PDB entry 7EDB | X-ray diffraction, 2.39 A resolution | chains A and E of the 4 polymer chains in the assembly

== Chain A ==
Protein: EcoT38I restriction endonuclease
Source organism: Escherichia phage P2
UniProt: Q83VS8 (Q83VS8_BPP2); numbering as in UniProt (aligned over 1-351)
Sequence (351 residues; numbered 1 to 351; the number before each row is that of its first residue):
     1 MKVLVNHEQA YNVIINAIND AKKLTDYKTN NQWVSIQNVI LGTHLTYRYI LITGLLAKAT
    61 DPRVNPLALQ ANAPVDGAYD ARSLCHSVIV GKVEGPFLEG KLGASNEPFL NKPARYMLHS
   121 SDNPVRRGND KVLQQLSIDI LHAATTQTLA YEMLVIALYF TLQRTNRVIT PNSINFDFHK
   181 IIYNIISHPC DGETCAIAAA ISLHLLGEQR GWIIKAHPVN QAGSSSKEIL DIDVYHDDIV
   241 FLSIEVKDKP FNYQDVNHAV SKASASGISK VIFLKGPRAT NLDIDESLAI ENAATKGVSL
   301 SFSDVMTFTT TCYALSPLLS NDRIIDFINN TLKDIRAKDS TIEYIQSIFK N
Disordered / not traced: 351
Ion coordination: Ca2+ site 1 near Asp122 (its only coordinating residue here); Ca2+ site 2: Asp231, Glu245, Val246 (shared with 1 residue of chain F); Ca2+ site 3: Asp231 (shared with 2 residues of chain F)

== Chain E ==
Molecule: 13-nt DNA strand
Sequence (13 nucleotides; each row starts with the number of its first residue):
     1 GGCAGAGCTC ACG

== Chain A / chain E interface ==
Pairs across the interface (34; chain A residue first):
  Thr43(A) - DG7(E)  phosphate contact
  His44(A) - DA6(E)  sugar contact
  His44(A) - DG7(E)  salt bridge to the phosphate
  Leu45(A) - DG7(E)  hydrogen bond to the phosphate
  Leu45(A) - DC8(E)  phosphate contact
  Thr46(A) - DG7(E)  hydrogen bond to the phosphate
  Ser105(A) - DC8(E)  hydrogen bond to the phosphate
  Asn106(A) - DT9(E)  hydrogen bond to the phosphate
  Glu107(A) - DT9(E)  base contact
  Glu107(A) - DC10(E)  hydrogen bond to the base
  Leu110(A) - DC8(E)  hydrogen bond to the base
  Leu110(A) - DT9(E)  base contact
  Leu110(A) - DC10(E)  base contact
  Asn111(A) - DG7(E)  sugar contact
  Asn111(A) - DC8(E)  hydrogen bond to the phosphate
  Lys112(A) - DA6(E)  phosphate contact
  Lys112(A) - DG7(E)  hydrogen bond to the base
  Pro113(A) - DA6(E)  phosphate contact
  Arg115(A) - DC8(E)  base contact
  Pro124(A) - DG5(E)  phosphate contact
  Val125(A) - DA6(E)  phosphate contact
  Arg126(A) - DG5(E)  hydrogen bond to the base
  Arg126(A) - DA6(E)  hydrogen bond to the phosphate
  Asp130(A) - DA6(E)  sugar contact
  Asn220(A) - DA6(E)  base contact
  Asn220(A) - DG7(E)  hydrogen bond to the base
  Asn220(A) - DC8(E)  sugar contact
  Gln221(A) - DT9(E)  sugar contact
  Ser225(A) - DT9(E)  hydrogen bond to the phosphate
  Ser225(A) - DC10(E)  phosphate contact
  Ser226(A) - DC10(E)  hydrogen bond to the phosphate
  Lys227(A) - DC10(E)  salt bridge to the phosphate
  Arg336(A) - DC8(E)  salt bridge to the phosphate
  Arg336(A) - DT9(E)  salt bridge to the phosphate
Other interface residues (no listed pair), chain A (24 interface residues in all): Arg82, Arg127
Other interface residues (no listed pair), chain E (8 interface residues in all): DG2, DA11

== Overview ==
Chain A and chain E form an interface of 24 and 8 residues respectively; the contacts include 13 hydrogen
bonds and 4 salt bridges. Among the polar pairs are Glu107(A)-DC10(E), Leu110(A)-DC8(E) and Lys112(A)-DG7(E).
The Ca2+ site 2 is built by Asp231(A), Glu245(A) and Val246(A).
Chain A is EcoT38I restriction endonuclease (Escherichia phage P2) and chain E is a 13-nt DNA strand; the
structure, EcoT38I restriction endonuclease complexed with DNA, was determined by X-ray diffraction.
